Entry 6IGU (X-ray diffraction, 2.11 A resolution); this record covers chains L and H.

[Chain L]
Molecule: Immunoglobulin 9C10 L chain
From: Mus musculus
Chain sequence (219 residues; numbered 1 to 214 plus 5 insertion-coded residues; the number before each row is that of its first residue; a row labelled like 27A-27E holds insertion residues (27A, then the next letters in order)):
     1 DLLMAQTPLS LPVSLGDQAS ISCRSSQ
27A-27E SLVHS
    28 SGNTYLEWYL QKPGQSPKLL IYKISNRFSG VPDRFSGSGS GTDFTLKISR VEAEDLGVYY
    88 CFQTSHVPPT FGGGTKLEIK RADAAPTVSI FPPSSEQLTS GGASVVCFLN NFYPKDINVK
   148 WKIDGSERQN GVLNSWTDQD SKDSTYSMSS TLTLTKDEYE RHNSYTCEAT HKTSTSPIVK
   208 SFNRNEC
Disulfide bonds: Cys23-Cys88, Cys134-Cys194

[Chain H]
Molecule: Immunoglobulin 9C10 H chain
From: Mus musculus
Chain sequence (220 residues; numbered 1 to 215 plus 5 insertion-coded residues; the number before each row is that of its first residue; a row labelled like 82A-82C holds insertion residues (82A, then the next letters in order)):
     1 EVMLVESGGG LVKPGGSLKL SCAASEFTFS TYIMSWVRQT PEKRLEWVAT IS
   52A S
    53 SGTYTYYRDS VKGRFTVSRD NANNILYLQM
82A-82C SSL
    83 RSEDTALYYC ARRDYYDG
  100A F
   101 TYWGQGTLVT VSAAKTTPPS VYPLAPGSAA QTNSMVTLGC LVKGYFPEPV TVTWNSGSLS
   161 SGVHTFPAVL QSDLYTLSSS VTVPSSTWPS ETVTCNVAHP ASSTKVDKKI VPRDC
Disulfide bonds: Cys22-Cys92, Cys140-Cys195

[Interface between chain L and chain H]
Contacting residue pairs (75):
  Tyr32(L) - Tyr98(H)  hydrophobic
  Glu34(L) - Arg95(H)  salt bridge
  Glu34(L) - Tyr98(H)
  Glu34(L) - Gly100(H)
  Glu34(L) - Phe100A(H)
  Tyr36(L) - Arg95(H)
  Tyr36(L) - Gly100(H)
  Tyr36(L) - Phe100A(H)  hydrogen bond (side chain-backbone)
  Tyr36(L) - Trp103(H)  hydrophobic
  Gln38(L) - Gln39(H)  hydrogen bond
  Gln38(L) - Tyr91(H)  hydrogen bond
  Ser43(L) - Tyr91(H)
  Ser43(L) - Gly104(H)  hydrogen bond (side chain-backbone)
  Ser43(L) - Gln105(H)
  Pro44(L) - Tyr91(H)
  Pro44(L) - Trp103(H)
  Leu46(L) - Asp99(H)
  Leu46(L) - Phe100A(H)
  Tyr49(L) - Asp99(H)
  Lys50(L) - Tyr98(H)
  Lys50(L) - Asp99(H)  salt bridge
  Phe55(L) - Thr101(H)
  Tyr87(L) - Gln39(H)  hydrogen bond
  Tyr87(L) - Lys43(H)  hydrogen bond (side chain-backbone)
  Tyr87(L) - Leu45(H)  hydrophobic
  Phe89(L) - Arg95(H)
  Phe89(L) - Phe100A(H)  hydrophobic
  Thr91(L) - Tyr98(H)
  Pro96(L) - Trp47(H)  hydrophobic
  Phe98(L) - Leu45(H)
  Phe98(L) - Trp47(H)
  Phe98(L) - Phe100A(H)  hydrophobic
  Ser116(L) - Thr137(H)
  Ile117(L) - Gly127(H)  hydrogen bond (backbone-backbone)
  Phe118(L) - Leu124(H)
  Phe118(L) - Ala125(H)
  Phe118(L) - Pro126(H)  hydrophobic
  Phe118(L) - Thr137(H)
  Pro119(L) - Ala125(H)
  Pro119(L) - Gly127(H)
  Pro119(L) - Arg213(H)
  Ser121(L) - Pro123(H)
  Glu123(L) - Tyr122(H)
  Glu123(L) - Pro123(H)
  Glu123(L) - Lys208(H)  salt bridge
  Gln124(L) - Tyr122(H)
  Gln124(L) - Leu141(H)
  Ser131(L) - Leu141(H)
  Ser131(L) - Lys143(H)
  Phe135(L) - Leu124(H)  hydrophobic
  Phe135(L) - Phe166(H)  hydrophobic
  Phe135(L) - Ser178(H)
  Phe135(L) - Ser180(H)
  Asn137(L) - His164(H)
  Asn137(L) - Phe166(H)
  Asn137(L) - Ser180(H)  hydrogen bond
  Asn138(L) - His164(H)  hydrogen bond
  Leu160(L) - Gln171(H)
  Asn161(L) - Val169(H)
  Ser162(L) - Phe166(H)
  Ser162(L) - Pro167(H)  hydrogen bond (side chain-backbone)
  Ser162(L) - Val169(H)
  Trp163(L) - Pro167(H)
  Thr164(L) - Thr165(H)
  Thr164(L) - Phe166(H)
  Ser174(L) - His164(H)  hydrogen bond
  Ser174(L) - Phe166(H)
  Met175(L) - Phe166(H)
  Ser176(L) - Phe166(H)
  Ser208(L) - Ser128(H)  hydrogen bond (backbone-side chain)
  Phe209(L) - Ser128(H)
  Glu213(L) - Arg213(H)  hydrogen bond (backbone-side chain)
  Cys214(L) - Arg213(H)
  Cys214(L) - Asp214(H)
  Cys214(L) - Cys215(H)  disulfide
Interface residues without a listed pair, chain L (45 interface residues in all): Gln42, Gly100, Pro120, Ser127, Val133, Thr180, Lys207
Interface residues without a listed pair, chain H (45 interface residues in all): Val37, Arg44, Glu46, Tyr102, Gln131, Leu138, Gly139, Ser179, Thr182
Inter-chain disulfides: Cys214(L)-Cys215(H)

[Overview]
Chain L and chain H each contribute 45 residues to their interface, with 1 disulfide bond, 13 hydrogen bonds
and 3 salt bridges. Polar contacts include Glu34(L)-Arg95(H), Lys50(L)-Asp99(H) and Glu123(L)-Lys208(H).
Here chain L is Immunoglobulin 9C10 L chain and chain H is Immunoglobulin 9C10 H chain, both from Mus
musculus. Entry 6IGU (Crystal structure of the hydrolytic antibody Fab 9C10) was determined by X-ray
diffraction.
